Entry 7RJC (electron microscopy, 3.30 A resolution); this record covers chains A and K of the 10 polymer chains in the assembly.

[Chain A]
Molecule: Ubiquinol--cytochrome-c reductase subunit
Source organism: Candida albicans (strain SC5314 / ATCC MYA-2876)
Reference sequence: A0A1D8PP59 (A0A1D8PP59_CANAL); numbering as in UniProt (aligned over 1-439)
Amino-acid sequence (439 residues; each row starts with the number of its first residue):
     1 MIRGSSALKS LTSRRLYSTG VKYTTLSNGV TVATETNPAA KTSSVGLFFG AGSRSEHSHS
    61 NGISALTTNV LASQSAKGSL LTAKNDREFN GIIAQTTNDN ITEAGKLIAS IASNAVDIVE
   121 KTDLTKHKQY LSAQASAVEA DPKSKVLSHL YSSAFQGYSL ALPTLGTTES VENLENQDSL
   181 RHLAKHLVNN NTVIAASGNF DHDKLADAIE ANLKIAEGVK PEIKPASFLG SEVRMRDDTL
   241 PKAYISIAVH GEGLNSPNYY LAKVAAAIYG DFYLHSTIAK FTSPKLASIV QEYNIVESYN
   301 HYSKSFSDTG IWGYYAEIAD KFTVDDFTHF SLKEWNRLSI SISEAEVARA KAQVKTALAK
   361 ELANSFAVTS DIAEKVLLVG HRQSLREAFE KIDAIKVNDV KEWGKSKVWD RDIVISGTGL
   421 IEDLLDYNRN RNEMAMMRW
Disordered / not traced: 1-21, 438-439

[Chain K]
Molecule: Cytochrome b
Source organism: Candida albicans (strain SC5314 / ATCC MYA-2876)
Reference sequence: P0C8L0 (CYB_CANAL); residue numbers follow UniProt; this construct covers 1-387
Amino-acid sequence (387 residues; row label = number of the first residue in the row):
     1 MPTRKSNTYL SLVNSYLIDS PQPSSINYWW NLGSLLGLCL VIQIASGVFL AMHYSSNIEL
    61 AFDSVEHIMR DVNAGWLIRY IHANGASFFF ICMYLHIGKA LYYGSYKQPR VMLWVIGVVI
   121 FILTMAIAFM GYCLVYGQMS HWGATVITNL LSAIPFIGND IVPFIWGGFS VSNPTIQRFF
   181 ALHFLLPFIL AALVCMHLMA LHVHGSSNPV GITGNIDRLP MHPYFIFKDL ITVFVFLLIF
   241 SLFVFYSPNT LGHPDNYIPG NPMVTPPSIV PEWYLLPFYA ILRSIPDKLG GVIAMFGAIL
   301 ILLSLPYTDR SIIRGNSFKV LSKLAFYLFV FNFILLGNLG QLHVEVPYIQ LGQFATAYYF
   361 AHYIIVVPVI STLENILYYI GTQTRVK
Disordered / not traced: 384-387
UniProt features mapped onto this chain:
  - binding site (heme b): His82, His96, His183, His197

[Interface between chain A and chain K]
Contacting residue pairs (17; chain A residue first):
  Tyr293(A) with Met1(K)
  Asp325(A) with Arg4(K), salt bridge; Lys5(K), salt bridge
  Asp326(A) with Pro2(K); Lys5(K), salt bridge
  His329(A) with Pro2(K)
  Phe330(A) with Met1(K); Pro2(K)
  Leu425(A) with Pro220(K), hydrophobic
  Asp426(A) with Leu219(K)
  Asn428(A) with Tyr224(K), hydrogen bond
  Arg429(A) with Arg4(K); Ile18(K), hydrogen bond (side chain-backbone); Asp19(K), salt bridge; Pro220(K); His222(K); Pro223(K)
Interface residues without a listed pair, chain A (12 interface residues in all): Arg236, Glu292, Glu422
Interface residues without a listed pair, chain K (13 interface residues in all): Asn215, Ile216

[Overview]
The interface between chain A and chain K involves 12 residues on one side and 13 on the other, with 2
hydrogen bonds and 4 salt bridges. Among the polar pairs are Asp325(A)-Arg4(K), Asp325(A)-Lys5(K) and
Asp326(A)-Lys5(K).
Here chain A is Ubiquinol--cytochrome-c reductase subunit and chain K is Cytochrome b, both from Candida
albicans (strain SC5314 / ATCC MYA-2876). Entry 7RJC (Complex III2 from Candida albicans, inhibitor free,
Rieske head domain in intermediate position) was determined by electron microscopy together with 7RJA, 7RJB,
7RJD and 7RJE from the same study.
